Entry 2ICF (X-ray diffraction, 4.10 A resolution (low resolution: residue-level contacts below are approximate; hydrogen-bond / salt-bridge calls are withheld)); this record covers chains B and S of the 3 polymer chains in the assembly.

# Chain B
Name: Complement C3 alpha chain
Organism: Homo sapiens
UniProt: P01024 (CO3_HUMAN); residues 727-1641 here correspond to UniProt positions 749-1663 (UniProt number = residue number + 22)
Chain sequence (915 residues; each row starts with the number of its first residue):
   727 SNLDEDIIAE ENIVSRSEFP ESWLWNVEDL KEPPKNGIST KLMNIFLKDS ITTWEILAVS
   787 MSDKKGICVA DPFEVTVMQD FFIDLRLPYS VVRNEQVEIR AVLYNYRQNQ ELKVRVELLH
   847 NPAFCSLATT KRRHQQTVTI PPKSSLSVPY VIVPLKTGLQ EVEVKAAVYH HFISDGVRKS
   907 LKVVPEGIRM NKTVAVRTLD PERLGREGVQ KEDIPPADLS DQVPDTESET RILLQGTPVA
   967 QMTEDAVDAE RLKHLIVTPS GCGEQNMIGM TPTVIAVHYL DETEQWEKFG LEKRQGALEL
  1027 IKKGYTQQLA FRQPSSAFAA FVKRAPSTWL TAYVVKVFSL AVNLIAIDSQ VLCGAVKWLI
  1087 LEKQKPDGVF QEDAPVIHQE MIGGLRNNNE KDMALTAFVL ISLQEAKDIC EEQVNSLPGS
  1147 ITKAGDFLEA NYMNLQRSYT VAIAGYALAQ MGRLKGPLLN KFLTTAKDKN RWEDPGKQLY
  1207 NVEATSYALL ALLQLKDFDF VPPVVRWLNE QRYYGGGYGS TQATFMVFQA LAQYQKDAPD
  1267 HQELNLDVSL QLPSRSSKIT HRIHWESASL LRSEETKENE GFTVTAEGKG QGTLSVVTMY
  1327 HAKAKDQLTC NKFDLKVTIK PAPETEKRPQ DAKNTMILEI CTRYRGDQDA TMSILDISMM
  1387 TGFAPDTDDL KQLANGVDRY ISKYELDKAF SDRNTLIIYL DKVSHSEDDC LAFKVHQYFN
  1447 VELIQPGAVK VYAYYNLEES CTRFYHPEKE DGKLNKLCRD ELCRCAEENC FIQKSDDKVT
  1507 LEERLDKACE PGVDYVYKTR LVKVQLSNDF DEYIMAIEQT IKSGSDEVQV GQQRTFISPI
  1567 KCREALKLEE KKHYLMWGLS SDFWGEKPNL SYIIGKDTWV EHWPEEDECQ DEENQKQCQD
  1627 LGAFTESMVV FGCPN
Disordered / not traced: 727-729, 1352-1358, 1501-1502
Modified positions: Asn917 (glycosylation site)
Swiss-Prot annotation at these positions:
  - region: Glu1612 to Phe1637 (Interaction with CFP/properdin)
  - site: Arg932, Glu933 (Cleavage), Arg1281, Ser1282 (Cleavage), Arg1298, Ser1299 (Cleavage), Asn1641 (Coordinates Mg(2+) for interaction with Complement factor B Bb fragment (CFB))
  - modified residue (Phosphoserine): Ser946, Ser1299, Ser1551
  - glycosylation (N-linked (GlcNAc...) asparagine): Asn917, Asn1595
  - cross-link: Cys988 to Gln991 (Isoglutamyl cysteine thioester (Cys-Gln))
Disulfides: Cys1079-Cys1136, Cys1336-Cys1467, Cys1367-Cys1436, Cys1484-Cys1489, Cys1615-Cys1624
Residues lining bound ligands: N-acetylglucosamine (NAG; 2-acetamido-2-deoxy-beta-D-glucopyranose): Arg915, Asn917, Val1323, Met1325

# Chain S
Name: V-set and immunoglobulin domain-containing protein 4
Organism: Homo sapiens
UniProt: Q9Y279 (VSIG4_HUMAN); residues 0-118 here correspond to UniProt positions 19-137 (UniProt number = residue number + 19)
Chain sequence (119 residues; each row starts with the number of its first residue; numbering starts at 0):
     0 GRPILEVPES VTGPWKGDVN LPCTYDPLQG YTQVLVKWLV QRGSDPVTIF LRDSSGDHIQ
    60 QAKYQGRLHV SHKVPGDVSL QLSTLEMDDR SHYTCEVTWQ TPDGNQVVRD KITELRVQK
Disulfides: Cys22-Cys94

# Interface between chain B and chain S
Contacting residue pairs (6; chain B residue first):
  Asp797(B) with Thr47(S)
  Phe799(B) with Gln59(S)
  Glu800(B) with Gln59(S); Gln60(S); Ala61(S)
  Thr802(B) with Ala61(S)
Interface residues without a listed pair, chain B (6 interface residues in all): Thr779, Pro798
Interface residues without a listed pair, chain S (9 interface residues in all): Pro45, Val46, Ile58, Lys62, Gln64

# Summary
6 residues of chain B face 9 of chain S across their interface. Chain B binds N-acetylglucosamine.
Chain B is Complement C3 alpha chain and chain S is V-set and immunoglobulin domain-containing protein 4, both
from Homo sapiens; the structure, CRIg bound to C3b, was determined by X-ray diffraction (same publication as
2ICC and 2ICE).
